7QXC - chains HHH and LLL; structure by X-ray diffraction, 1.45 A resolution.

Chain HHH:
Molecule: Fab 4461 heavy chain
Organism: Homo sapiens
Notes: antibody fragment or engineered binder
Sequence (239 residues; row label = number of the first residue in the row):
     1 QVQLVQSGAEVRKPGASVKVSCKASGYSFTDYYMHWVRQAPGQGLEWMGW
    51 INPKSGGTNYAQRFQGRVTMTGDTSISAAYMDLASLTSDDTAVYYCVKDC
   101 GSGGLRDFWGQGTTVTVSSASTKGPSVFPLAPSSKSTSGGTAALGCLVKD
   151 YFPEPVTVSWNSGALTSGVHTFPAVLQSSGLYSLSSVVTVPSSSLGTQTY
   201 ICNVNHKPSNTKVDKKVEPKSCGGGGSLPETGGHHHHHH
Unresolved in the structure: 134-137, 221-239
Cystine bridges: C22-C96, C146-C202
Residues lining bound ligands: 3CX ((2S)-3-(cyclohexylamino)-2-hydroxypropane-1-sulfonic acid): S162, I201, N203, K212, D214
Reported in the primary citation:
  - binding site for the ligand G6N: Y33

Chain LLL:
Molecule: Fab 4461 light chain
Organism: Homo sapiens
Notes: antibody fragment or engineered binder
Sequence (220 residues; each row starts with the number of its first residue):
     1 DIQMTQSPDSLAVSLGERATINCKSSQSVLSRANNNYYVAWYQHKPGQPP
    51 KLLIYWASTREFGVPDRFSGSGSGTDFTLTINSLQAEDVAVYYCQQYYTS
   101 RRTFGQGTKVEIKRTVAAPSVFIFPPSDEQLKSGTASVVCLLNNFYPREA
   151 KVQWKVDNALQSGNSQESVTEQDSKDSTYSLSSTLTLSKADYEKHKVYAC
   201 EVTHQGLSSPVTKSFNRGEC
Unresolved in the structure: 220
Cystine bridges: C23-C94, C140-C200
Residues lining bound ligands: G6N ([(2S,3S,4R)-4-[(2R,3R,4R,5S,6R)-3-acetamido-6-(hydroxymethyl)-4,5-bis(oxidanyl)oxan-2-yl]oxy-2,3-bis(oxidanyl)-5-[oxidanyl-[(2R)-2-oxidanylpropoxy]phosphoryl]oxy-pentyl] [(2R,3S,4S)-2,3,4,5-tetrakis(oxidanyl)pentyl] hydrogen phosphate): S31, R32, A33, Y38, Y97, Y98, T99, S100, R102
Reported in the primary citation:
  - binding site for G6N: Y97, Y98, S100
  - binding site for G6N: T99 (from molecular simulation)

Interface between chain HHH and chain LLL:
Contacting residue pairs (69; chain HHH residue first):
  H35(HHH) with R102(LLL)
  V37(HHH) with F104(LLL), hydrophobic
  Q39(HHH) with H44(LLL); Y93(LLL), hydrogen bond
  G44(HHH) with Y93(LLL)
  L45(HHH) with P50(LLL), hydrophobic; Y93(LLL); F104(LLL)
  W47(HHH) with R101(LLL); R102(LLL); F104(LLL)
  W50(HHH) with S100(LLL), hydrogen bond
  N59(HHH) with S100(LLL), hydrogen bond; R101(LLL)
  Y60(HHH) with R101(LLL)
  Q62(HHH) with D1(LLL); R101(LLL)
  Y95(HHH) with H44(LLL)
  D99(HHH) with R102(LLL), salt bridge
  G103(HHH) with F62(LLL)
  G104(HHH) with F62(LLL)
  L105(HHH) with E61(LLL); F62(LLL)
  R106(HHH) with L52(LLL); Y55(LLL); E61(LLL), hydrogen bond (backbone-side chain)
  D107(HHH) with Y42(LLL); L52(LLL)
  W109(HHH) with Y42(LLL), hydrophobic; P49(LLL), hydrophobic; P50(LLL)
  G110(HHH) with P49(LLL)
  Q111(HHH) with P49(LLL)
  V127(HHH) with E129(LLL)
  F128(HHH) with S127(LLL); E129(LLL); Q130(LLL)
  P129(HHH) with S127(LLL); E129(LLL)
  L130(HHH) with F124(LLL), hydrophobic; V139(LLL), hydrophobic
  A131(HHH) with F124(LLL)
  S138(HHH) with F122(LLL)
  A143(HHH) with F122(LLL), hydrophobic; F124(LLL); L141(LLL), hydrophobic
  L147(HHH) with S137(LLL)
  K149(HHH) with Q130(LLL); S137(LLL)
  H170(HHH) with N143(LLL); N144(LLL), hydrogen bond; T170(LLL); S180(LLL), hydrogen bond
  F172(HHH) with L141(LLL), hydrophobic; S168(LLL); T170(LLL); S180(LLL); L181(LLL); S182(LLL)
  P173(HHH) with S168(LLL), hydrogen bond (backbone-side chain); V169(LLL)
  V175(HHH) with Q166(LLL); E167(LLL)
  L176(HHH) with Q166(LLL), hydrogen bond (backbone-side chain)
  Q177(HHH) with Q166(LLL)
  V187(HHH) with L141(LLL), hydrophobic
  T189(HHH) with N143(LLL)
  K215(HHH) with E129(LLL), salt bridge
  K220(HHH) with D128(LLL), salt bridge
Also at the interface, not in a pair above, chain HHH (46 interface residues in all): Q43, E46, A61, T141, L144, T171, S185
Also at the interface, not in a pair above, chain LLL (37 interface residues in all): Q95, Q106, T135, T184

Summary:
46 residues of chain HHH and 37 residues of chain LLL are in contact; the contacts include 8 hydrogen bonds
and 3 salt bridges. Polar contacts include D99(HHH)-R102(LLL), K215(HHH)-E129(LLL) and K220(HHH)-D128(LLL).
The paper reports a binding site for G6N at Y97(LLL), Y98(LLL) and S100(LLL) among others; a binding site for
the ligand G6N at Y33(HHH).
Chain HHH is Fab 4461 heavy chain and chain LLL is Fab 4461 light chain, both from Homo sapiens; the
structure, Recognition of Staphylococcus aureus wall teichoic acid analogue SA533 (compound 1) by Fab4461, was
determined by X-ray diffraction together with 7QXD and 7QXE from the same study.
